Entry 8EFL (electron microscopy, 3.20 A resolution); this record covers chains R and A of the 7 polymer chains in the assembly.

[Chain R]
Name: Mu-type opioid receptor
Source organism: Homo sapiens
Reference sequence: P35372 (OPRM_HUMAN); residue numbers follow UniProt; this construct covers 2-368
Chain sequence (367 residues; numbered 2 to 368; the number before each row is that of its first residue):
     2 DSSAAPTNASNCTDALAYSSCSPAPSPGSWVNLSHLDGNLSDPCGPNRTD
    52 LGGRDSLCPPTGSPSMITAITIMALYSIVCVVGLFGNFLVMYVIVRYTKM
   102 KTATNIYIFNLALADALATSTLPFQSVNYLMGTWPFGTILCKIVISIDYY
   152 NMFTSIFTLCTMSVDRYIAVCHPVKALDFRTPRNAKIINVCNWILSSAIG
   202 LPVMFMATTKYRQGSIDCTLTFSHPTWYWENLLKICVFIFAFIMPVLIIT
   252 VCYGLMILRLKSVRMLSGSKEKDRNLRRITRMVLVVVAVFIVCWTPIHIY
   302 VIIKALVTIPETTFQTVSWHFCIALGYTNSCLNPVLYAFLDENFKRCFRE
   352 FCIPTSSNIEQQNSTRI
Not modelled in the structure: 2-65, 353-368
Disulfide bonds: Cys-142/Cys-219
Residues lining bound ligands: WH9 (5,6-dichloro-1-{1-[(4-chlorophenyl)methyl]piperidin-4-yl}-1,3-dihydro-2H-benzimidazol-2-one): Thr-122, Gln-126, Asn-129, Trp-135, Val-145, Ile-146, Asp-149, Tyr-150, Met-153, Cys-219, Val-238, Trp-295, Ile-298, His-299, Val-302, Tyr-328
Curated features (UniProtKB/Swiss-Prot):
  - motif: Asn-334 to Tyr-338 (NPxxY)
  - modified residue: Tyr-168 (Phosphotyrosine), Ser-365 (Phosphoserine)
  - lipidation: Cys-353 (S-palmitoyl cysteine)
  - glycosylation (N-linked (GlcNAc...) asparagine): Asn-9, Asn-12, Asn-33, Asn-40, Asn-48
Reported in the primary citation:
  - mutagenesis - N152A: increased signaling
  - mutagenesis - D149A, Y150A: decreased signaling in response to ohmefentanyl
  - specificity-determining residues: Asn-129, Trp-320 (proposed by the authors, not directly observed)
  - mutagenesis - I298A, W320A, I324A: decreased signaling in response to sufentanil
  - mutagenesis - I298A, W320A, I324A: decreased signaling in response to remifentanil

[Chain A]
Name: Guanine nucleotide-binding protein G(i) subunit alpha-1
Source organism: Homo sapiens
Reference sequence: P63096 (GNAI1_HUMAN); numbering as in UniProt (aligned over 1-354)
Chain sequence (354 residues; each row starts with the number of its first residue):
     1 MGCTLSAEDKAAVERSKMIDRNLREDGEKAAREVKLLLLGAGESGKSTIV
    51 KQMKIIHEAGYSEEECKQYKAVVYSNTIQSIIAIIRAMGRLKIDFGDSAR
   101 ADDARQLFVLAGAAEEGFMTAELAGVIKRLWKDSGVQACFNRSREYQLND
   151 SAAYYLNDLDRIAQPNYIPTQQDVLRTRVKTTGIVETHFTFKDLHFKMFD
   201 VGAQRSERKKWIHCFEGVTAIIFCVALSDYDLVLAEDEEMNRMHESMKLF
   251 DSICNNKWFTDTSIILFLNKKDLFEEKIKKSPLTICYPEYAGSNTYEEAA
   301 AYIQCQFEDLNKRKDTKEIYTHFTCSTDTKNVQFVFDAVTDVIIKNNLKD
   351 CGLF
Not modelled in the structure: 1-3, 56-181
Sequence notes: conflict Ala-203 (Gly in P63096), Ser-326 (Ala in P63096)
Curated features (UniProtKB/Swiss-Prot):
  - region: Lys-35 to Thr-48 (G1 motif), Asp-173 to Thr-181 (G2 motif), Phe-196 to Gly-202, Gln-204, Arg-205 (G3 motif), Ile-265 to Asp-272 (G4 motif), Thr-324, Cys-325, Thr-327 to Thr-329 (G5 motif)
  - binding site (GTP): Glu-43 to Thr-48, Ser-151, Leu-175 to Thr-181, Asp-200 to Gly-202, Gln-204, Asn-269 to Asp-272
  - binding site (Mg(2+)): Ser-47, Thr-181
  - modified residue: Arg-178 (ADP-ribosylarginine), Gln-204 (Deamidated glutamine), Cys-351 (ADP-ribosylcysteine)
  - lipidation: Gly-2 (N-myristoyl glycine), Cys-3 (S-palmitoyl cysteine)

[Chain R / chain A interface]
Pairs across the interface - 35 pairs, chain R then chain A:
  Thr-103(R) with Asp-350(A)
  Thr-105(R) with Cys-351(A)
  Ala-170(R) with Asn-347(A)
  Val-171(R) with Ile-344(A); Leu-348(A), hydrophobic
  Pro-174(R) with Thr-340(A); Ile-343(A), hydrophobic; Ile-344(A), hydrophobic
  Val-175(R) with Asp-193(A)
  Leu-178(R) with Leu-194(A), hydrophobic
  Asp-179(R) with Arg-32(A)
  Arg-181(R) with Asn-347(A), hydrogen bond; Asp-350(A), salt bridge; Cys-351(A)
  Met-257(R) with Leu-353(A), hydrophobic
  Arg-260(R) with Ile-344(A)
  Leu-261(R) with Leu-348(A), hydrophobic
  Arg-265(R) with Tyr-320(A)
  Met-266(R) with Glu-318(A); Lys-345(A); Phe-354(A), hydrophobic
  Leu-267(R) with Phe-354(A), hydrophobic
  Ser-270(R) with Asp-315(A)
  Lys-273(R) with Glu-318(A), salt bridge
  Asn-276(R) with Phe-354(A)
  Arg-279(R) with Leu-353(A), hydrogen bond (side chain-backbone)
  Ile-280(R) with Leu-353(A), hydrophobic
  Asp-342(R) with Cys-351(A); Gly-352(A)
  Glu-343(R) with Gly-352(A), hydrogen bond (backbone-backbone); Leu-353(A); Phe-354(A)
  Asn-344(R) with Lys-349(A), hydrogen bond (side chain-backbone); Asp-350(A); Gly-352(A)
Interface residues without a listed pair, chain R (27 interface residues in all): Arg-167, Ala-177, Val-264, Glu-272
Interface residues without a listed pair, chain A (21 interface residues in all): Lys-192, Lys-314, Phe-336

[Summary]
27 residues of chain R face 21 of chain A across their interface, with 4 hydrogen bonds and 2 salt bridges.
Among the polar pairs are Arg-181(R)/Asp-350(A), Lys-273(R)/Glu-318(A) and Arg-181(R)/Asn-347(A). The paper
reports that I298A, W320A and I324A of chain R reduce signaling in response to sufentanil; specificity
determinants Asn-129(R) and Trp-320(R); 6 substitutions were tested in all.
Chain R is Mu-type opioid receptor and chain A is Guanine nucleotide-binding protein G(i) subunit alpha-1,
both from Homo sapiens; the structure, SR17018-bound mu-opioid receptor-Gi complex, was determined by electron
microscopy together with 8EF5, 8EF6, 8EFB, 8EFO and 8EFQ from the same study.
